PDB entry 9ICS | X-ray diffraction, 2.90 A resolution | chains T and A of the 3 polymer chains in the assembly

== Chain T ==
Molecule: 7-nt DNA strand
Sequence (7 nucleotides; numbered 2 to 8; the number before each row is that of its first residue):
     2 CATCTGT

== Chain A ==
Molecule: Protein (DNA polymerase beta (e.c.2.7.7.7))
From: Homo sapiens
Reference sequence: P06746 (DPOB_HUMAN); residues 2-335 here correspond to UniProt positions 1-334 (UniProt number = residue number - 1)
Amino-acid sequence (335 residues; numbered 1 to 335; the number before each row is that of its first residue):
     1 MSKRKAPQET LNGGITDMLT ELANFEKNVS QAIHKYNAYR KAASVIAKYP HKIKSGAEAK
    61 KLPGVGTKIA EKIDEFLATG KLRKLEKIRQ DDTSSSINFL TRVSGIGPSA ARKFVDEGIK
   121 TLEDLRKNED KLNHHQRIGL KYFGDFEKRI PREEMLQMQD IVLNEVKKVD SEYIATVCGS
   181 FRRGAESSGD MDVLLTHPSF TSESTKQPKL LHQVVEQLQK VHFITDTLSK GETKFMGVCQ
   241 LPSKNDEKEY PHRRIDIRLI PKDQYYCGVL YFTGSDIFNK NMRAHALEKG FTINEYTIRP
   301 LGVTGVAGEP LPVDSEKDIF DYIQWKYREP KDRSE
Not modelled in the structure: 1-8
Swiss-Prot annotation at these positions:
  - binding site (K(+)): Lys61
  - binding site (Na(+)): Lys61
Metal / ion sites: Na+ site 1 near Leu62 (its only coordinating residue here); Na+ site 2: Thr101, Val103, Ile106 (shared with 1 residue of chain P); Mn2+: Asp190 (together with 2',3'-dideoxycytidine 5'-triphosphate)
Residues lining bound ligands: 2',3'-dideoxycytidine 5'-triphosphate: Arg149, Gly179, Ser180, Arg183, Ser187, Ser188, Gly189, Asp190, Asp192, Tyr271, Phe272, Gly274, Asp276

== Interface between chain T and chain A ==
Residue-residue contacts (10; chain T residue first):
  DA3(T) - Thr233(A)  phosphate contact
  DA3(T) - Lys234(A)  phosphate contact
  DT4(T) - Ser229(A)  phosphate contact
  DT4(T) - Lys230(A)  phosphate contact
  DT4(T) - Gly231(A)  phosphate contact
  DT4(T) - Glu232(A)  hydrogen bond to the phosphate
  DT4(T) - Thr233(A)  hydrogen bond to the phosphate
  DT4(T) - Lys234(A)  hydrogen bond to the phosphate
  DC5(T) - Ser229(A)  sugar contact
  DC5(T) - Lys230(A)  hydrogen bond to the phosphate
Also at the interface, not in a pair above, chain T (4 interface residues in all): DT6
Also at the interface, not in a pair above, chain A (8 interface residues in all): Asn133, His134

== Overview ==
4 residues of chain T face 8 of chain A across their interface, with 4 hydrogen bonds. Polar contacts include
DT4(T)-Glu232(A), DT4(T)-Thr233(A) and DT4(T)-Lys234(A). Chain A binds 2',3'-dideoxycytidine 5'-triphosphate.
UniProt lists K+-binding residue Lys61(A) and Na+-binding residue Lys61(A) on chain A.
Chain T is a 7-nt DNA strand and chain A is Protein (DNA polymerase beta (e.c.2.7.7.7)) (Homo sapiens); the
structure, DNA polymerase beta (e.c.2.7.7.7)/DNA complex + 2',3'-dideoxycytidine-5'-triphosphate, soaked in
the presence of ddctp and MNCL2, was determined by X-ray diffraction, deposited together with 1ZQT, 7ICE,
7ICF, 7ICG, 7ICH, 7ICI and 39 further entries.
